Entry 4YLO (X-ray diffraction, 6.00 A resolution (low resolution: residue-level contacts below are approximate; hydrogen-bond / salt-bridge calls are withheld)); this record covers chains D and 1 of the 9 polymer chains in the assembly.

# Chain D
Name: DNA-directed RNA polymerase subunit beta'
Source organism: Escherichia coli
Notes: EC 2.7.7.6
UniProtKB: A7ZUK2 (RPOC_ECO24); residues 1-1407 here = UniProt positions 1-1407
Sequence (1407 residues; each row starts with the number of its first residue):
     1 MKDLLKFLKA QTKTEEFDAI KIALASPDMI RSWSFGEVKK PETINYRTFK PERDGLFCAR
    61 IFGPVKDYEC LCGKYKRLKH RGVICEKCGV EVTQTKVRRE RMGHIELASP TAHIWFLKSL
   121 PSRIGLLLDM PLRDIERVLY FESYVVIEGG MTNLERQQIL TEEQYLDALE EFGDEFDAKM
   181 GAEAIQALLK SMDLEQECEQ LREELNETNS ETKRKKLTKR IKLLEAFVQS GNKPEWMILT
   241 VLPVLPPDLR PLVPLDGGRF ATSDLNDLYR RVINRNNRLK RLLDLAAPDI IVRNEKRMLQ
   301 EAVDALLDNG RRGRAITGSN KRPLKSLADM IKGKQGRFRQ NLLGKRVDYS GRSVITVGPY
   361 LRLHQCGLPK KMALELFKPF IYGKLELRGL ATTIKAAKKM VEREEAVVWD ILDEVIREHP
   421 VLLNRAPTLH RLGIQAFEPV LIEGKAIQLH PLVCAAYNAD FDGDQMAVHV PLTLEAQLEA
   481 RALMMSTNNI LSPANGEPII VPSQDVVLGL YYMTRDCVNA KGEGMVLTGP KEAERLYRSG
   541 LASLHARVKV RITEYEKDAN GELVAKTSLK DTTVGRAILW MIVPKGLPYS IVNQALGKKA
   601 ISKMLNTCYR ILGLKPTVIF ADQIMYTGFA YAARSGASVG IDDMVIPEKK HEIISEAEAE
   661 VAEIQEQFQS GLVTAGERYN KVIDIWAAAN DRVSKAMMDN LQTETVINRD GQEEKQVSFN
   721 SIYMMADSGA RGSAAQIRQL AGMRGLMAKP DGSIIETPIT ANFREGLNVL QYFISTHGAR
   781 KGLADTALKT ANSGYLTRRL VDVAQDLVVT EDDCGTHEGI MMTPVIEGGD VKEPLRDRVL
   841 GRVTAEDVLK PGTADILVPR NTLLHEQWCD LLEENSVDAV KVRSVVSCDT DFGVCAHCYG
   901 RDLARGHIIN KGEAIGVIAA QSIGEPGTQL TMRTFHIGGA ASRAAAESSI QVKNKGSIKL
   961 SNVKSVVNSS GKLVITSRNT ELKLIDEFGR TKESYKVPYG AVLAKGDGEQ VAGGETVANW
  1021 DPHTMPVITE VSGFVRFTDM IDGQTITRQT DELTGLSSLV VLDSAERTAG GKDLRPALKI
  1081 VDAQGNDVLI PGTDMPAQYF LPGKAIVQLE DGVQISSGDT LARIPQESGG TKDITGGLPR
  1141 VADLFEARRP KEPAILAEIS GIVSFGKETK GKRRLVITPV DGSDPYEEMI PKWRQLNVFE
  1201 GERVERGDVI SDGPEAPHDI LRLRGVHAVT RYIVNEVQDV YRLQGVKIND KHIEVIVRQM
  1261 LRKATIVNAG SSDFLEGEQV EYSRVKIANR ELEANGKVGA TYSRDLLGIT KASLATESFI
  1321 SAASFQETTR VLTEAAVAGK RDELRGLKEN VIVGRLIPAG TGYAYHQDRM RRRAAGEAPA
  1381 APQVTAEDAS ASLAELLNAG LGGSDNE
Not modelled in the structure: 1-14, 1377-1407
Disulfides: Cys895-Cys898
Bound ions: Zn2+ site 1: Cys70, Cys72, Cys85, Cys88; Zn2+ site 2 near Arg883 (its only coordinating residue here)
UniProt features mapped onto this chain:
  - binding site (Zn(2+)): Cys70, Cys72, Cys85, Cys88, Cys814, Cys888, Cys895, Cys898
  - binding site (Mg(2+)): Asp460, Asp462, Asp464
  - modified residue: Lys972 (N6-acetyllysine)

# Chain 1
Molecule: NT strand DNA
Sequence (49 nucleotides; numbered 12 to 60; the number before each row is that of its first residue):
    12 ACTTGACATC CACCTCACGT ATGCTATAAT GTGTGCAGTC TGACGCGGC

# Interface between chain D and chain 1
Contacting residue pairs (9):
  Tyr46(D) - DT31(1)
  Lys74(D) - DC24(1)
  Leu120(D) - DC57(1)
  Lys321(D) - DA48(1)
  Asp1143(D) - DA54(1)
  Arg1148(D) - DA54(1)
  Arg1148(D) - DC55(1)
  Lys1151(D) - DA54(1)
  Arg1330(D) - DG56(1)
Other interface residues (no listed pair), chain D (11 interface residues in all): Lys76, Pro121, Arg314
Other interface residues (no listed pair), chain 1 (11 interface residues in all): DA23, DG30, DG44, DG46

# Overview
Chain D and chain 1 each contribute 11 residues to their interface. The Zn2+ site 1 is built by Cys70(D),
Cys72(D), Cys85(D) and Cys88(D). From UniProt: 8 Zn2+-binding residues and 3 Mg2+-binding residues on chain D.
Chain D is DNA-directed RNA polymerase subunit beta' (Escherichia coli) and chain 1 is NT strand DNA; the
structure, E. coli Transcription Initiation Complex - 16-bp spacer and 4-nt RNA, was determined by X-ray
diffraction together with 4YLN and 4YLP from the same study.
